Entry 5BXL (X-ray diffraction, 2.80 A resolution); this record covers chains O and P of the 28 polymer chains in the assembly.

== Chain O ==
Protein: Proteasome subunit alpha type-2
Organism: Saccharomyces cerevisiae (strain ATCC 204508 / S288c)
Notes: EC 3.4.25.1
Reference sequence: P23639 (PSA2_YEAST); residue numbers follow UniProt; this construct covers 1-250
Amino-acid sequence (250 residues; row label = number of the first residue in the row):
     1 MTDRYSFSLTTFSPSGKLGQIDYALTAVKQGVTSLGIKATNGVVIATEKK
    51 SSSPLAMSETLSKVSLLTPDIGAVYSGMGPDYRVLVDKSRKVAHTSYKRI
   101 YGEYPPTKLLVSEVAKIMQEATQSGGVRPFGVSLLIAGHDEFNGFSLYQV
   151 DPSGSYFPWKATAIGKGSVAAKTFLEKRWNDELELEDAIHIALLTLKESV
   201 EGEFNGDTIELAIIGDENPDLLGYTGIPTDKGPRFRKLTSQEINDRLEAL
Curated features (UniProtKB/Swiss-Prot):
  - cross-link: Lys108 (Glycyl lysine isopeptide (Lys-Gly) (interchain with G-Cter in ubiquitin))

== Chain P ==
Protein: Proteasome subunit alpha type-3
Organism: Saccharomyces cerevisiae (strain ATCC 204508 / S288c)
Notes: EC 3.4.25.1
Reference sequence: P23638 (PSA3_YEAST); residues 0-257 here correspond to UniProt positions 1-258 (UniProt number = residue number + 1)
Amino-acid sequence (258 residues; each row starts with the number of its first residue; numbering starts at 0):
     0 MGSRRYDSRTTIFSPEGRLYQVEYALESISHAGTAIGIMASDGIVLAAER
    50 KVTSTLLEQDTSTEKLYKLNDKIAVAVAGLTADAEILINTARIHAQNYLK
   100 TYNEDIPVEILVRRLSDIKQGYTQHGGLRPFGVSFIYAGYDDRYGYQLYT
   150 SNPSGNYTGWKAISVGANTSAAQTLLQMDYKDDMKVDDAIELALKTLSKT
   200 TDSSALTYDRLEFATIRKGANDGEVYQKIFKPQEIKDILVKTGITKKDED
   250 EEADEDMK
Unresolved in the structure: 0, 245-257
Curated features (UniProtKB/Swiss-Prot):
  - cross-link (Glycyl lysine isopeptide (Lys-Gly)): Lys99 (interchain with G-Cter in ubiquitin), Lys198 (interchain with G-Cter in ubiquitin), Lys230 (interchain with G-Cter in ubiquitin)

== Interface between chain O and chain P ==
Pairs across the interface - 65 pairs, chain O then chain P:
  Arg4(O) - Ser2(P)  hydrogen bond (backbone-side chain)
  Tyr5(O) - Ser2(P)
  Tyr5(O) - Tyr5(P)
  Ser6(O) - Gly125(P)
  Ser6(O) - Leu127(P)
  Phe7(O) - Ser2(P)
  Phe7(O) - Tyr5(P)
  Phe7(O) - Asp6(P)
  Phe7(O) - Gly126(P)
  Ser8(O) - Gly126(P)  hydrogen bond (backbone-backbone)
  Ser8(O) - Leu127(P)
  Ser8(O) - Arg128(P)  hydrogen bond (side chain-backbone)
  Thr10(O) - Arg128(P)
  Thr11(O) - Thr9(P)
  Thr11(O) - Gln20(P)
  Phe12(O) - Gln20(P)
  Phe12(O) - Tyr23(P)
  Phe12(O) - Ala24(P)  hydrophobic
  Phe12(O) - Leu79(P)  hydrophobic
  Phe12(O) - Arg128(P)
  Phe12(O) - Pro129(P)
  Phe12(O) - Gly131(P)
  Ser13(O) - Tyr23(P)
  Pro14(O) - Tyr23(P)  hydrophobic
  Pro14(O) - Glu26(P)
  Ser15(O) - Glu26(P)
  Ser15(O) - His30(P)
  Gly16(O) - Tyr23(P)
  Gly16(O) - Glu26(P)
  Gly16(O) - Ser27(P)  hydrogen bond (backbone-side chain)
  Leu18(O) - Arg128(P)
  Lys38(O) - Glu57(P)  salt bridge
  Ser112(O) - Glu84(P)
  Lys116(O) - Ile85(P)
  Gln119(O) - Ala81(P)
  Gln119(O) - Asp82(P)  hydrogen bond
  Gln119(O) - Ile85(P)
  Gln119(O) - Arg128(P)
  Thr122(O) - Arg128(P)  hydrogen bond (backbone-side chain)
  Gln123(O) - Tyr121(P)
  Gln123(O) - Leu127(P)
  Gln123(O) - Arg128(P)  hydrogen bond (side chain-backbone)
  Gln123(O) - Pro129(P)
  Gln123(O) - Phe130(P)
  Gly125(O) - Leu127(P)
  Ser153(O) - Ala81(P)
  Gly154(O) - Ala81(P)
  Ser155(O) - Ala81(P)
  Tyr156(O) - Glu84(P)  hydrogen bond
  Phe157(O) - Leu56(P)  hydrophobic
  Pro158(O) - Leu56(P)
  Pro158(O) - Glu57(P)  hydrogen bond (backbone-backbone)
  Pro158(O) - Thr60(P)
  Pro158(O) - Ser61(P)
  Trp159(O) - Ser53(P)
  Trp159(O) - Leu55(P)
  Trp159(O) - Leu56(P)
  Lys160(O) - Thr54(P)  hydrogen bond (side chain-backbone)
  Lys160(O) - Leu55(P)  hydrogen bond (backbone-backbone)
  Lys160(O) - Leu56(P)
  Lys160(O) - Glu57(P)
  Ala161(O) - Leu55(P)
  Leu175(O) - Leu55(P)  hydrophobic
  Glu176(O) - Thr54(P)
  Glu176(O) - Leu55(P)
Other interface residues (no listed pair), chain O (35 interface residues in all): Ser124, Tyr148, Lys172, Trp179
Other interface residues (no listed pair), chain P (32 interface residues in all): Ser7, Thr80

== In short ==
The interface between chain O and chain P involves 35 residues on one side and 32 on the other, with 11
hydrogen bonds and 1 salt bridge. Polar pairs include Lys38(O)-Glu57(P), Arg4(O)-Ser2(P) and
Ser8(O)-Arg128(P).
Here chain O is Proteasome subunit alpha type-2 and chain P is Proteasome subunit alpha type-3, both from
Saccharomyces cerevisiae (strain ATCC 204508 / S288c). Entry 5BXL (Yeast 20S proteasome beta2-G170A mutant)
was determined by X-ray diffraction, deposited together with 5BXN.
